PDB entry 6D7W | electron microscopy, 3.80 A resolution | chains A and D of the 4 polymer chains in the assembly

Chain A (and D):
Protein: Mitochondrial calcium uniporter
Organism: Aspergillus fischeri
Notes: chain D of this document is another copy of the same molecule, construct and numbering; everything in this record applies to it too
UniProtKB: A1CWT6 (A1CWT6_NEOFI); residues 75-488 here = UniProt positions 75-488
Chain sequence (416 residues; row label = number of the first residue in the row):
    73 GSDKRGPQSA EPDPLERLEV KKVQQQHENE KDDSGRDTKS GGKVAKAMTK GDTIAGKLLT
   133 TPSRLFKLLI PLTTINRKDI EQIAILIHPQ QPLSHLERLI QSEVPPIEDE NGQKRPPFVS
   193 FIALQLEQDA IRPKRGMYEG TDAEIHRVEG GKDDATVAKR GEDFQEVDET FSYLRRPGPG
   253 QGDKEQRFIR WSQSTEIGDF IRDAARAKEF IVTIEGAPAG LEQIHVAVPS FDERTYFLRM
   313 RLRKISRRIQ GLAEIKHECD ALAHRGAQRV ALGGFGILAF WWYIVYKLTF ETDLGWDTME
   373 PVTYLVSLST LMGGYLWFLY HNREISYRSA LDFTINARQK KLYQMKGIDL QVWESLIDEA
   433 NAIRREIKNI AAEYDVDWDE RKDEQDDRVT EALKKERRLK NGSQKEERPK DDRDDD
Not modelled in the structure: 73-123, 201-257, 400-405, 462-488 (chain D: 73-123, 197-258, 397-403, 462-488)
Construct notes: expression tag (73-74); conflict Phe190 (Ala in A1CWT6)
Bound ions: Ca2+: Glu372 (shared with 1 residue of chain B)
Curated features (UniProtKB/Swiss-Prot):
  - motif: Trp368 to Tyr376 (Selectivity filter)
  - binding site (Ca(2+)): Glu372
What the authors report for this chain:
  - Ca2+ coordination: Glu372
  - contacts within the chain: Trp368-Glu372 (hydrogen bond)

Interface between chain A and chain D:
Contacting residue pairs (36):
  Arg136(A) - Glu268(D)  salt bridge
  Leu137(A) - Ser266(D)
  His160(A) - Pro164(D)
  His160(A) - Glu268(D)  salt bridge
  Gln162(A) - Gln163(D)
  Gln162(A) - Pro164(D)
  Gln163(A) - Pro164(D)
  Gln163(A) - Ser166(D)
  Gln163(A) - Gln265(D)  hydrogen bond (side chain-backbone)
  Gln163(A) - Ser266(D)
  His167(A) - Ser166(D)  hydrogen bond
  His167(A) - Gln265(D)
  Arg170(A) - Glu169(D)  salt bridge
  Gln185(A) - Asn183(D)
  Glu372(A) - Trp368(D)  hydrogen bond
  Glu372(A) - Glu372(D)
  Pro373(A) - Trp368(D)  hydrophobic
  Tyr376(A) - Trp353(D)  hydrogen bond
  Tyr376(A) - Thr375(D)
  Leu377(A) - Trp354(D)
  Leu377(A) - Val357(D)  hydrophobic
  Leu380(A) - Trp353(D)
  Ser381(A) - Trp354(D)
  Met384(A) - Leu350(D)  hydrophobic
  Met384(A) - Ala351(D)  hydrophobic
  Met384(A) - Trp354(D)  hydrophobic
  Tyr387(A) - Ala343(D)  hydrogen bond (side chain-backbone)
  Phe390(A) - Thr406(D)
  Phe390(A) - Ile407(D)
  Leu391(A) - Gln340(D)
  Leu391(A) - Ile407(D)
  His393(A) - Asn408(D)
  Asn394(A) - Asn408(D)
  Glu396(A) - Asn408(D)
  Tyr399(A) - Glu426(D)
  Gln423(A) - Arg437(D)
Other interface residues (no listed pair), chain A (27 interface residues in all): Pro164, Leu383, Leu388, Ser427
Other interface residues (no listed pair), chain D (30 interface residues in all): Gln162, Arg170, Gly346, Phe347, Tyr358, Thr361, Asp430
From the paper, about this interface:
  - specific contacts: Pro373(A)-Trp368(D)

Overview:
Chain A and chain D form an interface of 27 and 30 residues respectively; the contacts include 5 hydrogen
bonds and 3 salt bridges. Polar contacts include Arg136(A)-Glu268(D), His160(A)-Glu268(D) and
Arg170(A)-Glu169(D). The paper describes a contact between Pro373(A) and Trp368(D). From the paper: Ca2+
coordination by Glu372(A); contacts within the chain involving Trp368(A) and Glu372(A).
Both chains are Mitochondrial calcium uniporter (Aspergillus fischeri). Entry 6D7W (Cryo-EM structure of the
mitochondrial calcium uniporter from N. fischeri at 3.8 Angstrom resolution) was determined by electron
microscopy together with 6D80 from the same study.
